PDB entry 1G3T | X-ray diffraction, 2.35 A resolution | chains A and B

Chain A:
Molecule: Diphtheria toxin repressor
From: Corynebacterium diphtheriae
UniProt: P33120 (DTXR_CORDI); residues 1-226 here = UniProt positions 1-226
Amino-acid sequence (226 residues; numbered 1 to 226; the number before each row is that of its first residue):
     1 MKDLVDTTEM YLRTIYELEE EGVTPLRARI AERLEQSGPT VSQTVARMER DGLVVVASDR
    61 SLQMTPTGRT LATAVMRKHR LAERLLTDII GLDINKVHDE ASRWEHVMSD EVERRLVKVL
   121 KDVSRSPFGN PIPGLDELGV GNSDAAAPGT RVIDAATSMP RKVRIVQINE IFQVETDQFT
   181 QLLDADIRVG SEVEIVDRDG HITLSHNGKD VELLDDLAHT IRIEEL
Unresolved in the structure: 1-2, 141-147, 199-200
Sequence notes: engineered mutation Ser102 (Cys in P33120)

Chain B:
Molecule: Diphtheria toxin repressor
From: Corynebacterium diphtheriae
UniProt: P33120 (DTXR_CORDI); residues 1001-1226 here correspond to UniProt positions 1-226 (UniProt number = residue number - 1000)
Amino-acid sequence (226 residues; numbered 1001 to 1226; the number before each row is that of its first residue):
  1001 MKDLVDTTEM YLRTIYELEE EGVTPLRARI AERLEQSGPT VSQTVARMER DGLVVVASDR
  1061 SLQMTPTGRT LATAVMRKHR LAERLLTDII GLDINKVHDE ASRWEHVMSD EVERRLVKVL
  1121 KDVSRSPFGN PIPGLDELGV GNSDAAAPGT RVIDAATSMP RKVRIVQINE IFQVETDQFT
  1181 QLLDADIRVG SEVEIVDRDG HITLSHNGKD VELLDDLAHT IRIEEL
Unresolved in the structure: 1001-1002, 1141-1226
Sequence notes: engineered mutation Ser1102 (Cys102 in P33120)

Chain A / chain B interface:
Contacting residue pairs (34):
  Ile89(A) - Ile1089(B)  hydrophobic
  Ile89(A) - Val1119(B)
  Ile90(A) - Val1112(B)  hydrophobic
  Ile90(A) - Arg1115(B)  hydrogen bond (backbone-side chain)
  Ile90(A) - Leu1116(B)  hydrophobic
  Ile90(A) - Val1119(B)
  Gly91(A) - Arg1115(B)  hydrogen bond (backbone-side chain)
  Leu92(A) - Glu1111(B)
  Lys96(A) - Glu1111(B)
  Glu100(A) - Val1107(B)
  Glu100(A) - Met1108(B)
  Glu100(A) - Ser1109(B)  hydrogen bond
  Glu100(A) - Val1112(B)
  Arg103(A) - Val1107(B)  hydrogen bond (side chain-backbone)
  Arg103(A) - Ser1109(B)
  Trp104(A) - Trp1104(B)  hydrophobic
  Trp104(A) - Val1107(B)  hydrogen bond (side chain-backbone)
  Val107(A) - Glu1100(B)
  Val107(A) - Arg1103(B)  hydrogen bond (backbone-side chain)
  Val107(A) - Trp1104(B)  hydrogen bond (backbone-side chain)
  Val107(A) - Val1107(B)  hydrophobic
  Met108(A) - Glu1100(B)
  Met108(A) - Trp1104(B)  hydrophobic
  Ser109(A) - Glu1100(B)  hydrogen bond
  Ser109(A) - Arg1103(B)
  Glu111(A) - Leu1092(B)
  Glu111(A) - Lys1096(B)  salt bridge
  Val112(A) - Leu1092(B)  hydrophobic
  Val112(A) - Glu1100(B)
  Val112(A) - Trp1104(B)  hydrophobic
  Arg115(A) - Ile1090(B)  hydrogen bond (side chain-backbone)
  Arg115(A) - Gly1091(B)  hydrogen bond (side chain-backbone)
  Val119(A) - Ile1089(B)
  Val119(A) - Ile1090(B)
Also at the interface, not in a pair above, chain A (18 interface residues in all): Leu85, Leu86, Leu116
Also at the interface, not in a pair above, chain B (18 interface residues in all): Leu1085, Leu1086

Overview:
The chain A/chain B interface involves 18 residues from each chain; the contacts include 10 hydrogen bonds and
1 salt bridge. Polar pairs include Glu111(A)-Lys1096(B), Ile90(A)-Arg1115(B) and Gly91(A)-Arg1115(B).
Both chains are Diphtheria toxin repressor (Corynebacterium diphtheriae). Entry 1G3T (Cys102ser dtxr) was
determined by X-ray diffraction (same publication as 1G3S, 1G3W, 1G3Y and 1FWZ).
